PDB entry 1QH1 | X-ray diffraction, 1.60 A resolution | chains B and D of the 4 polymer chains in the assembly

[Chain B (and D)]
Protein: Protein (nitrogenase molybdenum iron protein)
Organism: Klebsiella pneumoniae
Notes: EC 1.18.6.1; chain D of this document is another copy of the same molecule, construct and numbering; everything in this record applies to it too
UniProt: P09772 (NIFK_KLEPN); residues 1-519 here correspond to UniProt positions 2-520 (UniProt number = residue number + 1)
Chain sequence (519 residues; each row starts with the number of its first residue):
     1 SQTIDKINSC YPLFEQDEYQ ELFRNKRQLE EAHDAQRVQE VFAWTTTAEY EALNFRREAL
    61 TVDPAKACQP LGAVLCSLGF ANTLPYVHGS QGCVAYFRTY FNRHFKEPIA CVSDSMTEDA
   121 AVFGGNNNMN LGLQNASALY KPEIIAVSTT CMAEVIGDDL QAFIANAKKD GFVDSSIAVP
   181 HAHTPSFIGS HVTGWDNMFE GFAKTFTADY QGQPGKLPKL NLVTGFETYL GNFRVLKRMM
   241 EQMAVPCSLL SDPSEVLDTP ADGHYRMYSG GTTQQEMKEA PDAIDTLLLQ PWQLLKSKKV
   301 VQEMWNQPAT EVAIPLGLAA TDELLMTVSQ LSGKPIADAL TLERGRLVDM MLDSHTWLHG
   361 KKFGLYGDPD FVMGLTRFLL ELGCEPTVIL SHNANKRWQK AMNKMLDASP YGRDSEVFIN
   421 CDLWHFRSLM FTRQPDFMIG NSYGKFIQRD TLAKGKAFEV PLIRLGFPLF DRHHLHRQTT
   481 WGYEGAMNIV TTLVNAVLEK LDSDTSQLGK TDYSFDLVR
Bound ions: fe(8)-S(7) cluster Fe: Cys-68, Cys-93, Cys-151, Ser-186 (shared with 3 residues of chain A); Mg2+ site 1: Lys-106, Glu-107 (shared with Asp-349(D), Asp-353(D) of chain D); Mg2+ site 2: Asp-349, Asp-353 (shared with Lys-106(D), Glu-107(D) of chain D); Mg2+ site 3 near Asp-407 (its only coordinating residue here)
Small-molecule neighbours: fe(8)-S(7) cluster (CLF): Cys-68, Pro-70, Ser-90, Gly-92, Cys-93, Tyr-96, Phe-97, Thr-150, Cys-151, Ser-186
Swiss-Prot annotation at these positions:
  - binding site ([8Fe-7S] cluster): Cys-68, Cys-93, Cys-151, Ser-186

[How chain B and chain D interact]
Residue-residue contacts - 123 pairs, chain B then chain D:
  Cys-10(B) with Tyr-513(D); Ser-514(D)
  Tyr-11(B) with Leu-501(D), hydrophobic; Asp-504(D); Thr-505(D); Tyr-513(D); Ser-514(D)
  Phe-14(B) with Tyr-513(D)
  Glu-15(B) with Thr-511(D); Tyr-513(D), hydrogen bond
  Phe-42(B) with Leu-508(D), hydrophobic
  Arg-103(B) with Val-518(D)
  Lys-106(B) with Asp-353(D); Arg-519(D), hydrogen bond (side chain-backbone)
  Glu-107(B) with Asp-349(D)
  Arg-234(B) with Arg-346(D)
  Glu-255(B) with Arg-346(D), salt bridge
  Asp-258(B) with Arg-346(D), salt bridge
  Pro-260(B) with Leu-342(D); Gly-345(D)
  Ala-261(B) with Gly-345(D), hydrogen bond (backbone-backbone); Val-348(D); Asp-349(D); Leu-352(D), hydrophobic
  Leu-342(B) with Pro-260(D)
  Gly-345(B) with Pro-260(D); Ala-261(D), hydrogen bond (backbone-backbone)
  Arg-346(B) with Arg-234(D); Glu-255(D), salt bridge; Asp-258(D), salt bridge
  Val-348(B) with Ala-261(D)
  Asp-349(B) with Glu-107(D); Ala-261(D)
  Met-350(B) with His-474(D); Arg-477(D)
  Leu-352(B) with Ala-261(D), hydrophobic
  Asp-353(B) with Lys-106(D); His-473(D); His-474(D)
  Ser-354(B) with His-473(D), hydrogen bond; His-474(D), hydrogen bond
  Trp-357(B) with His-473(D)
  Ser-442(B) with Leu-517(D)
  Tyr-443(B) with Leu-517(D), hydrophobic
  Lys-445(B) with Asp-502(D), salt bridge; Phe-515(D); Asp-516(D), hydrogen bond (side chain-backbone)
  Phe-446(B) with Phe-515(D)
  Arg-449(B) with Ser-506(D); Leu-508(D); Asp-512(D), salt bridge; Phe-515(D)
  Leu-452(B) with Ser-506(D)
  Ala-453(B) with Leu-508(D), hydrophobic
  Arg-464(B) with Asp-502(D), salt bridge
  Phe-470(B) with Leu-517(D); Val-518(D); Arg-519(D), hydrogen bond (backbone-backbone)
  Asp-471(B) with Leu-498(D); Asp-502(D); Leu-517(D)
  Arg-472(B) with Asn-495(D); Leu-498(D); Glu-499(D); Asp-502(D), salt bridge
  His-473(B) with Asp-353(D); Ser-354(D), hydrogen bond; Trp-357(D); Thr-491(D); Val-494(D); Asn-495(D), hydrogen bond (backbone-side chain); Leu-498(D); Arg-519(D), hydrogen bond (side chain-backbone)
  His-474(B) with Met-350(D); Asp-353(D); Ser-354(D), hydrogen bond; Thr-491(D)
  Leu-475(B) with Asn-495(D)
  Arg-477(B) with Met-350(D); Met-487(D)
  Thr-491(B) with His-473(D); His-474(D)
  Val-494(B) with His-473(D)
  Asn-495(B) with Arg-472(D); His-473(D), hydrogen bond (side chain-backbone); Leu-475(D)
  Leu-498(B) with Asp-471(D); Arg-472(D); His-473(D)
  Glu-499(B) with Arg-472(D)
  Leu-501(B) with Tyr-11(D), hydrophobic
  Asp-502(B) with Lys-445(D), salt bridge; Arg-464(D), salt bridge; Asp-471(D); Arg-472(D), salt bridge
  Asp-504(B) with Tyr-11(D)
  Thr-505(B) with Tyr-11(D)
  Ser-506(B) with Arg-449(D); Leu-452(D)
  Leu-508(B) with Phe-42(D), hydrophobic; Arg-449(D); Ala-453(D), hydrophobic
  Thr-511(B) with Glu-15(D)
  Asp-512(B) with Arg-449(D), salt bridge
  Tyr-513(B) with Cys-10(D); Tyr-11(D); Phe-14(D); Glu-15(D), hydrogen bond
  Ser-514(B) with Cys-10(D); Tyr-11(D)
  Phe-515(B) with Lys-445(D); Phe-446(D); Arg-449(D)
  Asp-516(B) with Lys-445(D), hydrogen bond (backbone-side chain)
  Leu-517(B) with Ser-442(D); Tyr-443(D), hydrophobic; Phe-470(D); Asp-471(D)
  Val-518(B) with Arg-103(D); Phe-470(D)
  Arg-519(B) with Lys-106(D), hydrogen bond (backbone-side chain); Phe-470(D), hydrogen bond (backbone-backbone); His-473(D), hydrogen bond (backbone-side chain)
Other interface residues (no listed pair), chain B (62 interface residues in all): Thr-259, Asp-450, Met-487, Lys-510
Other interface residues (no listed pair), chain D (62 interface residues in all): Thr-259, Asp-450, Lys-510

[Overview]
Chain B and chain D each contribute 62 residues to their interface; the contacts include 18 hydrogen bonds and
12 salt bridges. Polar contacts include Glu-255(B)/Arg-346(D), Asp-258(B)/Arg-346(D) and
Lys-445(B)/Asp-502(D). Bound to chain B: fe(8)-S(7) cluster. From UniProt: 4 [8Fe-7S] cluster-binding residues
on chain B.
Chain B and chain D are both Protein (nitrogenase molybdenum iron protein) (Klebsiella pneumoniae); the
structure, Nitrogenase mofe protein from klebsiella pneumoniae, phenosafranin oxidized state, was determined
by X-ray diffraction (same publication as 1QGU and 1QH8).
